PDB entry 6IRA | electron microscopy, 4.50 A resolution (low resolution: residue-level contacts below are approximate; hydrogen-bond / salt-bridge calls are withheld) | chains D and B of the 4 polymer chains in the assembly

Chain D (and B):
Name: Glutamate receptor ionotropic, NMDA 2A
Source organism: Homo sapiens
Notes: chain B of this document is another copy of the same molecule, construct and numbering; everything in this record applies to it too
UniProt: Q12879 (NMDE1_HUMAN); the construct has insertions or renumbered stretches relative to UniProt, so the offset changes along the chain: 1-538 = UniProt 1-538; 540-582 = UniProt 539-581; 598-842 = UniProt 598-842
Sequence (853 residues; row label = number of the first residue in the row; note: 16 numbers in that range are skipped by the numbering (no residue carries them; nothing is unmodelled there); a row labelled like 582A-582P holds insertion residues (582A, then the next letters in order)):
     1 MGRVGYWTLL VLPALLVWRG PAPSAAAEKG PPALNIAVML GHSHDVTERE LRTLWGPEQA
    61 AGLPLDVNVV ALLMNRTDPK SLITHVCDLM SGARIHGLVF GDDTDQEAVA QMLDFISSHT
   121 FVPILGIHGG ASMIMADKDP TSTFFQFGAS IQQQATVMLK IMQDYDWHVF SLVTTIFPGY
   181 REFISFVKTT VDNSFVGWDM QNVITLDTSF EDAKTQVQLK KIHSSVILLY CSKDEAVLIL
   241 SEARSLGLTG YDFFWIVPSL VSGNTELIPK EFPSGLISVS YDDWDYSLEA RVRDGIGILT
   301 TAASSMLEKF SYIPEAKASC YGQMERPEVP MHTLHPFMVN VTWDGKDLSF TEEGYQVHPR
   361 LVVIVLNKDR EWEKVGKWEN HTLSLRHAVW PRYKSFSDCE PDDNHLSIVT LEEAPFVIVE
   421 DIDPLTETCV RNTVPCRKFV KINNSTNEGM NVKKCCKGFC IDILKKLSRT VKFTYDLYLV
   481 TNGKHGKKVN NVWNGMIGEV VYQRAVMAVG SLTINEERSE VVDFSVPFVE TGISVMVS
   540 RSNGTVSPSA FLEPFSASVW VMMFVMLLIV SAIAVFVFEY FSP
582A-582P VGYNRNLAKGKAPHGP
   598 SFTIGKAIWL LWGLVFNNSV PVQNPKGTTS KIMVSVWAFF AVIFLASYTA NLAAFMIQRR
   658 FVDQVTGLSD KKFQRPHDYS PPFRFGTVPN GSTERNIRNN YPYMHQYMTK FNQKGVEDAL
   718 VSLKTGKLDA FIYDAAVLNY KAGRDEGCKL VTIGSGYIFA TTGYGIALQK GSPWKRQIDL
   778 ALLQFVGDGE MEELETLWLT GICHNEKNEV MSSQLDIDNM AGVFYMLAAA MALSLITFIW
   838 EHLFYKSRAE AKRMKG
Not modelled in the structure: 1-33, 399-400, 540-556, 582A-582P, 614-624, 656-659, 760-762, 810-813, 842-853
Differences from the reference sequence: engineered mutation Arg-656 (Glu in Q12879), Arg-657 (Glu in Q12879); expression tag (843-853)
Cystine bridges: Cys-87/Cys-320, Cys-436/Cys-456

Chain D / chain B interface:
Pairs across the interface (7):
  Gln-216(D) / Ser-245(B)
  Lys-220(D) / Lys-220(B)
  Lys-220(D) / Ser-245(B)
  Lys-220(D) / Leu-246(B)
  Ser-245(D) / Gln-216(B)
  Ser-245(D) / Lys-220(B)
  Leu-246(D) / Lys-220(B)

Overview:
Chain D and chain B each contribute 4 residues to their interface.
Both chains are Glutamate receptor ionotropic, NMDA 2A (Homo sapiens). Entry 6IRA (Structure of the human
GluN1/GluN2A NMDA receptor in the glutamate/glycine-bound state at pH 7.8) was determined by electron
microscopy, deposited together with 6IRF, 6IRG and 6IRH.
